Entry 4P6P (X-ray diffraction, 1.86 A resolution); this record covers chains A and B.

== Chain A (and B) ==
Protein: 3,4-dihydroxy-2-butanone 4-phosphate synthase
From: Vibrio cholerae serotype O1
Notes: EC 4.1.99.12; chain B of this document is another copy of the same molecule, construct and numbering; everything in this record applies to it too
Reference sequence: Q9KKP2 (RIBB_VIBCH); residue numbers follow UniProt; this construct covers 1-218
Amino-acid sequence (237 residues; each row starts with the number of its first residue; numbers below 1 keep their minus sign (Met-18 is residue -18)):
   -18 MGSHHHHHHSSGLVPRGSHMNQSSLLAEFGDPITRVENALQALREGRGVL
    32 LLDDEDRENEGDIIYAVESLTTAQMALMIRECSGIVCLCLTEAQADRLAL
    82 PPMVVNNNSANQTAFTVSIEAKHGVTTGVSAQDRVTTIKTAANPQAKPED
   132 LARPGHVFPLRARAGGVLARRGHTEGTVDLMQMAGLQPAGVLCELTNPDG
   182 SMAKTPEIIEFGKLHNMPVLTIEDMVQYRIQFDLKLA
Not modelled in the structure: -18 to 1, 218 (chain B: -18 to -2, 217-218)
Differences from the reference sequence: initiating methionine (-18); expression tag (-17 to 0)
Ion coordination: Zn2+ site 1: Glu39, His154 (together with 4-phospho-D-erythronohydroxamic acid); Zn2+ site 2: Glu39 (together with 4-phospho-D-erythronohydroxamic acid); Zn2+ site 3 near Asp77 (its only coordinating residue here)
Small-molecule neighbours: 4-phospho-D-erythronohydroxamic acid (RES): Arg38, Glu39, Glu41, Asp43, Cys68, Asn92, Thr94, Phe96, Leu141, Arg151, Gly153, His154, Thr155, Glu156, Leu173, Glu175
Curated features (UniProtKB/Swiss-Prot):
  - binding site (D-ribulose 5-phosphate): Arg38, Glu39, Asp43, Arg151 to Thr155, Glu175
  - binding site (Mg(2+)): Glu39, His154
  - site (Essential for catalytic activity): His137, Glu175
From the paper describing this entry:
  - mutagenesis - N89A: unchanged binding to 3,4-dihydroxy-2-butanone 4-phosphate synthase (chain A)
  - mutagenesis - F139A, H154A: decreased expression
  - catalytic residues: Glu39, His154

== How chain A and chain B interact ==
Residue-residue contacts (73; chain A residue first):
  Glu39(A) with Thr108(B)
  Glu41(A) with Thr108(B), hydrogen bond; Val110(B)
  Ala57(A) with Pro179(B); Asp180(B); Gly181(B)
  Arg61(A) with Arg61(B), hydrogen bond (backbone-side chain); Glu62(B), salt bridge; Thr177(B), hydrogen bond (side chain-backbone); Asn178(B); Pro179(B)
  Glu62(A) with Arg61(B), salt bridge
  Cys63(A) with Ile60(B)
  Ser64(A) with Ile60(B); Gly65(B); Val110(B); Arg115(B), hydrogen bond (backbone-side chain)
  Gly65(A) with Ser64(B); Gly65(B); Ile66(B)
  Ile66(A) with Gly65(B); Arg115(B); His137(B); Phe139(B), hydrophobic
  Met84(A) with Met84(B), hydrophobic; Ser99(B), hydrogen bond; Pro135(B), hydrophobic
  Asn88(A) with Arg134(B); Pro135(B)
  Asn89(A) with Lys103(B); Ala133(B); Arg134(B), hydrogen bond (side chain-backbone)
  Ser90(A) with Arg134(B); Pro135(B)
  Phe96(A) with Pro135(B), hydrophobic
  Val98(A) with Val85(B), hydrophobic
  Ser99(A) with Met84(B), hydrogen bond
  Lys103(A) with Asn89(B)
  Thr108(A) with Glu39(B); Glu41(B), hydrogen bond
  Val110(A) with Glu41(B); Glu175(B); Met183(B), hydrophobic
  Ser111(A) with Gly181(B); Met183(B)
  Ala112(A) with Gly181(B), hydrogen bond (backbone-backbone)
  Arg115(A) with Ser64(B), hydrogen bond (side chain-backbone); Ile66(B)
  Ala133(A) with Asn89(B)
  Arg134(A) with Val85(B); Asn88(B); Asn89(B), hydrogen bond (backbone-side chain); Ser90(B)
  Pro135(A) with Met84(B), hydrophobic; Val85(B); Asn88(B); Ser90(B); Phe96(B), hydrophobic
  His137(A) with Ile66(B); Phe96(B)
  Phe139(A) with Ile66(B), hydrophobic; Phe139(B), hydrophobic
  Glu175(A) with Val110(B)
  Thr177(A) with Arg61(B), hydrogen bond (backbone-side chain)
  Asn178(A) with Arg61(B)
  Pro179(A) with Ala57(B); Arg61(B)
  Asp180(A) with Ala57(B)
  Gly181(A) with Ala57(B); Ser111(B); Ala112(B), hydrogen bond (backbone-backbone)
  Met183(A) with Val110(B), hydrophobic; Ser111(B)
Interface residues without a listed pair, chain A (39 interface residues in all): Ile60, Val85, Asn87, Thr94, Gly136
Interface residues without a listed pair, chain B (39 interface residues in all): Cys63, Asn87, Thr94, Val98, Gly136
Interface features reported in the paper:
  - residue pairs: Glu41(A)-Thr108(B), Arg61(A)-Pro179(B), Met84(A)-Met84(B), Ser64(B)-Arg115(A)
  - hot spots on chain A (mutagenesis) - F139A: decreased binding to another copy of this molecule
  - hot spots on chain B (mutagenesis) - V98A: unchanged binding to 3,4-dihydroxy-2-butanone 4-phosphate synthase (chain B)

== Overview ==
Chain A and chain B each contribute 39 residues to their interface; the contacts include 13 hydrogen bonds and
2 salt bridges. Among the polar pairs are Arg61(A)-Glu62(B), Glu41(A)-Thr108(B) and Arg61(A)-Arg61(B). The
authors report contacts between Glu41(A) and Thr108(B), Arg61(A) and Pro179(B) and Met84(A) and Met84(B) among
others. From the paper: catalytic residues Glu39(A) and His154(A); F139A and H154A of chain A reduce
expression; 4 substitutions were tested in all.
Chain A and chain B are both 3,4-dihydroxy-2-butanone 4-phosphate synthase (Vibrio cholerae serotype O1); the
structure, Structure of ribB complexed with inhibitor (4PEH) and metal ions, was determined by X-ray
diffraction together with 4P6C, 4P6D, 4P77, 4P8E and 4P8J from the same study.
